Entry 7PM4 (electron microscopy, 2.49 A resolution); this record covers chains A and B of the 4 polymer chains in the assembly.

== Chain A (and B) ==
Molecule: Tissue alpha-L-fucosidase
Source organism: Homo sapiens
Notes: EC 3.2.1.51; chain B of this document is another copy of the same molecule, construct and numbering; everything in this record applies to it too
UniProt: P04066 (FUCO_HUMAN); residues 27-461 here correspond to UniProt positions 32-466 (UniProt number = residue number + 5)
Chain sequence (436 residues; numbered 26 to 461; the number before each row is that of its first residue):
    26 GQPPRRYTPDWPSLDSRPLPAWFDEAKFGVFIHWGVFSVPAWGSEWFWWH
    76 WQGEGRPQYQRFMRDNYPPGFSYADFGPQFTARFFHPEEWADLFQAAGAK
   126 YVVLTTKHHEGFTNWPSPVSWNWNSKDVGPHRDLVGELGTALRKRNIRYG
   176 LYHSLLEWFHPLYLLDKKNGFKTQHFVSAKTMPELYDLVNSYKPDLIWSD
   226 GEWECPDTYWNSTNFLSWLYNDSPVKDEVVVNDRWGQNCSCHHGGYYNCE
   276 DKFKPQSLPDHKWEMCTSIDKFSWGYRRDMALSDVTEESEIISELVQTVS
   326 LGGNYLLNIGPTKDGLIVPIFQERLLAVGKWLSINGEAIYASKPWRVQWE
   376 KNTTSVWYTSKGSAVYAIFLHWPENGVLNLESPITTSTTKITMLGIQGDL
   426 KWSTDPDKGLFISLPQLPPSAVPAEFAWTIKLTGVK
Not modelled in the structure: 26-30
Construct notes: expression tag (26)
Disulfides: Cys-266/Cys-274
Glycans and other covalent adducts: N-acetylglucosamine (NAG) linked to Asn-236
Small-molecule neighbours: (2S,3R,4S,5R)-2-methylpiperidine-3,4,5-triol (DFU): Phe-56, His-58, Glu-70, Trp-71, His-133, His-134, Tyr-177, Trp-223, Asp-225, Trp-228, Arg-259, Asp-276, Trp-299
Swiss-Prot annotation at these positions:
  - site: Cys-291 (May be important for catalysis)
  - modified residue: Thr-165 (Phosphothreonine)
  - glycosylation (N-linked (GlcNAc...) asparagine): Asn-236, Asn-263, Asn-377
Reported in the primary citation:
  - catalytic residues: Asp-225, Asp-276
  - binding site for (2S,3R,4S,5R)-2-methylpiperidine-3,4,5-triol: Trp-223, Asp-225, Asp-276
  - contacts within the chain: Trp-223/Glu-289 (hydrogen bond), Asn-273/Glu-289 (hydrogen bond)
  - mutagenesis - E289Q: decreased stability (proposed by the authors, not directly observed)
  - mutagenesis - D276N: decreased catalytic activity
  - mutagenesis - E289Q: abolished catalytic activity on pNP-FUC
  - mutagenesis - E289Q (+4.63 +/- 0.09 degC): increased stability in response to DFJ
  - disease-associated variants - G60D: abolished catalytic activity on pNP-alpha-L-Fuc
  - disease-associated variants - S150F (13- to 20-fold): decreased catalytic activity on pNP-alpha-L-Fuc
  - disease-associated variants - G60D (-3.7 +/- 0.2 degC), S150F (-8.6 +/- 0.2 degC): decreased stability
  - disease-associated variants - G60D, S150F: unchanged expression
  - disease-associated variants - S63L: decreased expression
  - disease-associated variants - N329Y, G340E, L405R: abolished expression
  - disease-associated variants - G60D: abolished binding to DFJ
  - disease-associated variants - S150F: increased stability in response to DFJ

== Interface between chain A and chain B ==
Contacting residue pairs (5; chain A residue first):
  Arg-89(A) / Pro-94(B)
  Asp-90(A) / Pro-94(B)
  Pro-93(A) / Pro-93(B)  hydrophobic
  Pro-94(A) / Arg-89(B)
  Pro-94(A) / Asp-90(B)
Other interface residues (no listed pair), chain A (5 interface residues in all): Tyr-92
Other interface residues (no listed pair), chain B (5 interface residues in all): Tyr-92

== Overview ==
Chain A and chain B each contribute 5 residues to their interface. Ligands of chain A:
(2S,3R,4S,5R)-2-methylpiperidine-3,4,5-triol. N-acetylglucosamine is covalently linked to Asn-236(A). From the
paper: catalytic residues Asp-225(A) and Asp-276(A); E289Q, G60D and S150F of chain A reduce stability; 8
substitutions were tested in all.
Chain A and chain B are both Tissue alpha-L-fucosidase (Homo sapiens); the structure, Cryo-EM structures of
human fucosidase FucA1 reveal insight into substate recognition and catalysis, was determined by electron
microscopy (same publication as 7PLS).
